PDB entry 4NHX | X-ray diffraction, 2.10 A resolution | chain A

[Chain A]
Protein: 2-oxoglutarate and iron-dependent oxygenase domain-containing protein 1
From: Homo sapiens
Notes: EC 1.14.11.-
Reference sequence: Q8N543 (OGFD1_HUMAN); residues 1-542 here = UniProt positions 1-542
Sequence (562 residues; numbered -19 to 542; the number before each row is that of its first residue; numbers below 1 keep their minus sign (Met-19 is residue -19)):
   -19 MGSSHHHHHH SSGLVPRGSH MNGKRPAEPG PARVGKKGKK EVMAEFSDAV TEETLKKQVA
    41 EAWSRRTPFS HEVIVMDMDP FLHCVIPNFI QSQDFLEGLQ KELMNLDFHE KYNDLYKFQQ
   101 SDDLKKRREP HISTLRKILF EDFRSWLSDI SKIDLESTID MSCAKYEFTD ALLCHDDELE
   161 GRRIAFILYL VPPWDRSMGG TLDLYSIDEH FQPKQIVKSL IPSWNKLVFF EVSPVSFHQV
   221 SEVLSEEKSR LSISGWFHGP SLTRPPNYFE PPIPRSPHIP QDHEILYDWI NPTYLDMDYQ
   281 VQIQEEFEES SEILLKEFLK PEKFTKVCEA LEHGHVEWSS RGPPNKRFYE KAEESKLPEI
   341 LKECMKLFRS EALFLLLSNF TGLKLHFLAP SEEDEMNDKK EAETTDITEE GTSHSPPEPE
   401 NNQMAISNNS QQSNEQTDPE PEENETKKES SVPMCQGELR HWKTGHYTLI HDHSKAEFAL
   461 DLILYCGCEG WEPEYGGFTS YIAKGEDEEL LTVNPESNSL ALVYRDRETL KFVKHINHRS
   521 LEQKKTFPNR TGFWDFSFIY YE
Unresolved in the structure: -19 to 23, 372-429, 452-455
Differences from the reference sequence: initiating methionine (-19); expression tag (-18 to 0)
Ion coordination: Mn2+: His155, Asp157, His218 (together with N-oxalylglycine); Na+: Asp506, Thr509
Ligand contacts: N-oxalylglycine (OGA): Leu152, His155, Asp157, Ile167, Tyr169, Leu182, His218, Val220, Arg230, Ser232, Ser234, Trp236
What the authors report for this chain:
  - Mn2+ coordination: His155, Asp157, His218
  - binding site for N-oxalylglycine: Tyr169, Arg230
  - binding site for N-oxalylglycine: Leu152 (proposed by the authors, not directly observed)
  - mutagenesis - L95A, Y96A, L152Y, R162A: decreased catalytic activity

[Overview]
Chain A binds N-oxalylglycine. The Mn2+ site is built by His155, Asp157 and His218. The Na+ site is built by
Asp506 and Thr509. From the paper: a binding site for N-oxalylglycine at Tyr169, Arg230 and Leu152; L95A, Y96A
and L152Y, among others, reduce catalytic activity.
Chain A is 2-oxoglutarate and iron-dependent oxygenase domain-containing protein 1 (Homo sapiens); the
structure, Crystal structure of human OGFOD1, 2-oxoglutarate and iron-dependent oxygenase domain containing 1,
in complex with N-oxalylglycine ..., was determined by X-ray diffraction (same publication as 4NHK, 4NHL, 4NHM
and 4NHY).
